3S1Q - chains A and B of the 12 polymer chains in the assembly; structure by X-ray diffraction, 3.30 A resolution.

# Chain A
Molecule: DNA-directed RNA polymerase II subunit RPB1
Organism: Saccharomyces cerevisiae
Notes: EC 2.7.7.6
UniProt: P04050 (RPB1_YEAST); numbering as in UniProt (aligned over 1-1733)
Chain sequence (1733 residues; numbered 1 to 1733; the number before each row is that of its first residue):
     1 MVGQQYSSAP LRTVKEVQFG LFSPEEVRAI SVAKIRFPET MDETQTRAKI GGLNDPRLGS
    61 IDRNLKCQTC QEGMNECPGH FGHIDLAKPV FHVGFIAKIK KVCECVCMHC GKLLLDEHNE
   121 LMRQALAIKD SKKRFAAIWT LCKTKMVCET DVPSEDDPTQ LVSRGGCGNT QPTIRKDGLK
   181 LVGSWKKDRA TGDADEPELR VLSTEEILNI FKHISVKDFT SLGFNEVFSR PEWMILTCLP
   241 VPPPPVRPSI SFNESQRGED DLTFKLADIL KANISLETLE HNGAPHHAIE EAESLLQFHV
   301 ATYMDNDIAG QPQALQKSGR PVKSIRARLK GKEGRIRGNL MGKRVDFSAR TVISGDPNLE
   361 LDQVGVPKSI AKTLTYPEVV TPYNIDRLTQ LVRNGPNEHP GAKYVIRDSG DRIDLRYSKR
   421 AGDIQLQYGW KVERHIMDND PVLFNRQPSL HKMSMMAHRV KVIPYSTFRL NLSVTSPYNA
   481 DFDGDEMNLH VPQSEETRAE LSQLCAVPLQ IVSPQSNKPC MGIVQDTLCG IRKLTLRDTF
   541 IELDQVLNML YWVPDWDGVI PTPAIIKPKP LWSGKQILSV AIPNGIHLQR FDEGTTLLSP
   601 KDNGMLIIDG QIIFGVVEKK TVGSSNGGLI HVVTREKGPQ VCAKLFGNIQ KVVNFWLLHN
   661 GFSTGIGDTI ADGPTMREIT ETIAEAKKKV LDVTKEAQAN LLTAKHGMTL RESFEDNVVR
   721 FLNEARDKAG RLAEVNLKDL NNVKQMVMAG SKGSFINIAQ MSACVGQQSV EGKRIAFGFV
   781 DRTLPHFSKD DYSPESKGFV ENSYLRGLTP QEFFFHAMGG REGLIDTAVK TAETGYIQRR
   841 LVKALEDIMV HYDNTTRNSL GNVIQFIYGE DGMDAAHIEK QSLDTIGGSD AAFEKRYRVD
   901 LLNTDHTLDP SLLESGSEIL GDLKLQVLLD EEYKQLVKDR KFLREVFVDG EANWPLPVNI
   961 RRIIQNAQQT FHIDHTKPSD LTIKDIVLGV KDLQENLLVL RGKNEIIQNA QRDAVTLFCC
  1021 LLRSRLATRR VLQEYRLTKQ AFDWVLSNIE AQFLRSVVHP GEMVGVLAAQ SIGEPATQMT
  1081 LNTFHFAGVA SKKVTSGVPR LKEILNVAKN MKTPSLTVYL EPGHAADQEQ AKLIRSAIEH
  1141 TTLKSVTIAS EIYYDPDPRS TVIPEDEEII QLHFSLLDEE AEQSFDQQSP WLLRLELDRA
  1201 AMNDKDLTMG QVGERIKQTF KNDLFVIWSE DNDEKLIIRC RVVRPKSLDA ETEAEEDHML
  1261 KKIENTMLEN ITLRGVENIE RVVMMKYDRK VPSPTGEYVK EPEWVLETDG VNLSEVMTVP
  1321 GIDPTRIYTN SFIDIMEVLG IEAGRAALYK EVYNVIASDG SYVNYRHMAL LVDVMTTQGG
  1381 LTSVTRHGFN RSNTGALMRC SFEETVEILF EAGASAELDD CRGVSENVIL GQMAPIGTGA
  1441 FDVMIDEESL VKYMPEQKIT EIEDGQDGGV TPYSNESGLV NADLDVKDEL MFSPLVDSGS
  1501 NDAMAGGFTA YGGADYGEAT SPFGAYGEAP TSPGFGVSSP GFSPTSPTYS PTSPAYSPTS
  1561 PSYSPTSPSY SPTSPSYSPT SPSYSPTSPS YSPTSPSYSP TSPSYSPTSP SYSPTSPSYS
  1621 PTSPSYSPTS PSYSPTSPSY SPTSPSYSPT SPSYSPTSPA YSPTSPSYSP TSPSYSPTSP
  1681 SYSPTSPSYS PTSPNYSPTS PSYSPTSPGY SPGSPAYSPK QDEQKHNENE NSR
Unresolved in the structure: 1-2, 155-160, 187-198, 1177-1186, 1244-1253, 1446-1733
Metal / ion sites: Zn2+ site 1: Cys67, Cys70, Cys77, His80; Zn2+ site 2: Cys107, Cys110, Cys148, Cys167; Mg2+ site 1: Asp481, Asp483, Asp485 (together with ATP); Mg2+ site 2: Asp481, Asp483 (together with ATP)
Ligand contacts: ATP (adenosine-5'-triphosphate): Arg446, Pro448, Asn479, Asp481, Asp483, Asp485, Leu1081, Asn1082, Phe1084, His1085
Swiss-Prot annotation at these positions:
  - region: Pro248 to Asp260 (Lid loop), Asn306 to Lys323 (Rudder loop), Pro810 to Glu822 (Bridging helix)
  - binding site (Zn(2+)): Cys67, Cys70, Cys77, His80, Cys107, Cys110, Cys148, Cys167
  - binding site (Mg(2+)): Asp481, Asp483, Asp485
  - modified residue: Thr1471 (Phosphothreonine)
  - cross-link (Glycyl lysine isopeptide (Lys-Gly)): Lys695 (interchain with G-Cter in ubiquitin), Lys1246 (interchain with G-Cter in ubiquitin), Lys1350 (interchain with G-Cter in ubiquitin)
  - natural variant: Ser1653 to Pro1659 (deletion: In strain: A364A)
  - mutagenesis: Lys1246 (K1246R: Impairs ubiquitination during transcription stress)

# Chain B
Molecule: DNA-directed RNA polymerase II subunit RPB2
Organism: Saccharomyces cerevisiae
Notes: EC 2.7.7.6
UniProt: P08518 (RPB2_YEAST); residues 1-1224 here = UniProt positions 1-1224
Chain sequence (1224 residues; row label = number of the first residue in the row):
     1 MSDLANSEKY YDEDPYGFED ESAPITAEDS WAVISAFFRE KGLVSQQLDS FNQFVDYTLQ
    61 DIICEDSTLI LEQLAQHTTE SDNISRKYEI SFGKIYVTKP MVNESDGVTH ALYPQEARLR
   121 NLTYSSGLFV DVKKRTYEAI DVPGRELKYE LIAEESEDDS ESGKVFIGRL PIMLRSKNCY
   181 LSEATESDLY KLKECPFDMG GYFIINGSEK VLIAQERSAG NIVQVFKKAA PSPISHVAEI
   241 RSALEKGSRF ISTLQVKLYG REGSSARTIK ATLPYIKQDI PIVIIFRALG IIPDGEILEH
   301 ICYDVNDWQM LEMLKPCVED GFVIQDRETA LDFIGRRGTA LGIKKEKRIQ YAKDILQKEF
   361 LPHITQLEGF ESRKAFFLGY MINRLLLCAL DRKDQDDRDH FGKKRLDLAG PLLAQLFKTL
   421 FKKLTKDIFR YMQRTVEEAH DFNMKLAINA KTITSGLKYA LATGNWGEQK KAMSSRAGVS
   481 QVLNRYTYSS TLSHLRRTNT PIGRDGKLAK PRQLHNTHWG LVCPAETPEG QACGLVKNLS
   541 LMSCISVGTD PMPIITFLSE WGMEPLEDYV PHQSPDATRV FVNGVWHGVH RNPARLMETL
   601 RTLRRKGDIN PEVSMIRDIR EKELKIFTDA GRVYRPLFIV EDDESLGHKE LKVRKGHIAK
   661 LMATEYQDIE GGFEDVEEYT WSSLLNEGLV EYIDAEEEES ILIAMQPEDL EPAEANEEND
   721 LDVDPAKRIR VSHHATTFTH CEIHPSMILG VAASIIPFPD HNQSPRNTYQ SAMGKQAMGV
   781 FLTNYNVRMD TMANILYYPQ KPLGTTRAME YLKFRELPAG QNAIVAIACY SGYNQEDSMI
   841 MNQSSIDRGL FRSLFFRSYM DQEKKYGMSI TETFEKPQRT NTLRMKHGTY DKLDDDGLIA
   901 PGVRVSGEDV IIGKTTPISP DEEELGQRTA YHSKRDASTP LRSTENGIVD QVLVTTNQDG
   961 LKFVKVRVRT TKIPQIGDKF ASRHGQKGTI GITYRREDMP FTAEGIVPDL IINPHAIPSR
  1021 MTVAHLIECL LSKVAALSGN EGDASPFTDI TVEGISKLLR EHGYQSRGFE VMYNGHTGKK
  1081 LMAQIFFGPT YYQRLRHMVD DKIHARARGP MQVLTRQPVE GRSRDGGLRF GEMERDCMIA
  1141 HGAASFLKER LMEASDAFRV HICGICGLMT VIAKLNHNQF ECKGCDNKID IYQIHIPYAA
  1201 KLLFQELMAM NITPRLYTDR SRDF
Unresolved in the structure: 1-19, 71-88, 142-163, 336-344, 438-445, 503-508, 669-677, 716-721, 920-932
Metal / ion sites: Zn2+: Cys1163, Cys1166, Cys1182, Cys1185
Ligand contacts: ATP (adenosine-5'-triphosphate): Arg766, Asp837, Lys987, Arg1020

# Chain A / chain B interface
Residue-residue contacts (452; chain A residue first):
  Gln4(A) with Phe1158(B); Arg1159(B), hydrogen bond
  Gln5(A) with Arg1159(B), hydrogen bond (backbone-side chain); Leu1175(B)
  Tyr6(A) with Leu1175(B)
  Ser7(A) with Arg1159(B); His1161(B); Leu1175(B); Phe1180(B); Gln1193(B), hydrogen bond (backbone-side chain)
  Ser8(A) with Asn1178(B), hydrogen bond
  Ala9(A) with Ile1191(B); Tyr1192(B); Gln1193(B), hydrogen bond (backbone-side chain)
  Pro10(A) with Ile1191(B); Tyr1192(B), hydrophobic; Gln1193(B)
  Leu11(A) with Gln1193(B); Ile1194(B), hydrophobic; His1195(B)
  Arg12(A) with Tyr1192(B); Gln1193(B), hydrogen bond (backbone-backbone); Ile1194(B); Thr1218(B)
  Thr13(A) with Thr1218(B)
  Lys15(A) with Tyr1217(B), hydrogen bond (backbone-backbone); Thr1218(B), hydrogen bond (side chain-backbone); Asp1219(B); Arg1220(B), hydrogen bond (backbone-side chain)
  Glu16(A) with Arg1215(B); Leu1216(B); Tyr1217(B), hydrogen bond (backbone-backbone); Asp1219(B); Arg1220(B)
  Val17(A) with Arg1215(B)
  Gln18(A) with Thr1213(B); Pro1214(B); Arg1215(B), hydrogen bond (backbone-backbone); Tyr1217(B)
  Phe19(A) with Thr1213(B)
  Gly20(A) with Ile1212(B); Thr1213(B), hydrogen bond (backbone-backbone)
  Leu21(A) with Asn1211(B); Thr1213(B); Arg1215(B), hydrogen bond (backbone-side chain)
  Phe22(A) with Met1208(B); Asn1211(B), hydrogen bond (backbone-backbone); Ile1212(B); Thr1213(B)
  Glu26(A) with Cys1166(B); Leu1168(B); Arg1215(B), salt bridge
  Ala29(A) with Gly1184(B)
  Ile30(A) with Thr1170(B); Gly1184(B)
  Gln68(A) with Ile1172(B)
  Thr69(A) with Lys1174(B)
  Cys70(A) with Ile1172(B), hydrophobic; Ala1173(B)
  Glu72(A) with Leu1175(B); Asn1176(B), hydrogen bond
  Asn75(A) with Arg1116(B), hydrogen bond (backbone-side chain); Phe1158(B)
  Glu76(A) with Arg1159(B), salt bridge; Leu1175(B)
  Pro78(A) with Lys1201(B), hydrogen bond (backbone-side chain); Gln1205(B), hydrogen bond (backbone-side chain)
  Gly79(A) with Gln1205(B)
  His80(A) with Ile1172(B)
  Phe81(A) with Gln1205(B); Met1208(B), hydrophobic; Ala1209(B)
  His92(A) with Met1210(B)
  Phe228(A) with Arg1215(B); Tyr1217(B)
  Trp233(A) with Asn1211(B)
  Leu236(A) with Asn1211(B)
  Cys238(A) with Asn1211(B)
  Pro240(A) with Met1208(B); Ala1209(B); Asn1211(B)
  Pro242(A) with Ala1209(B), hydrophobic
  Pro245(A) with Leu1114(B); Tyr1198(B); Lys1201(B); Leu1202(B)
  Val246(A) with Leu1114(B); Gln1205(B); Glu1206(B)
  Pro248(A) with Leu1114(B)
  Asn253(A) with Lys865(B), hydrogen bond
  Glu254(A) with Arg884(B), salt bridge; Ile918(B)
  Tyr303(A) with Ala1209(B), hydrogen bond (side chain-backbone)
  Met304(A) with Met1210(B), hydrophobic
  Arg320(A) with Gln469(B); Lys471(B), hydrogen bond (backbone-side chain)
  Ile325(A) with Glu1206(B); Met1210(B), hydrophobic
  Arg328(A) with Glu1206(B), salt bridge
  Leu329(A) with Leu1203(B), hydrophobic; Glu1206(B); Met1210(B), hydrophobic
  Arg335(A) with Ala1199(B); Leu1202(B); Glu1206(B), salt bridge
  Ile336(A) with Leu1203(B), hydrophobic
  Arg337(A) with Arg1129(B), hydrogen bond (backbone-side chain); Glu1132(B), salt bridge
  Gly338(A) with Arg1129(B), hydrogen bond (backbone-side chain)
  Asn339(A) with Thr1115(B), hydrogen bond; Gln1117(B), hydrogen bond (backbone-side chain); Ala1199(B)
  Leu340(A) with Ala1199(B); Ala1200(B)
  Met341(A) with Glu1132(B); Arg1135(B)
  Gly342(A) with Arg1129(B), hydrogen bond (backbone-side chain); Phe1130(B)
  Lys343(A) with Gln1117(B); Leu1128(B); Arg1129(B); Phe1130(B), hydrogen bond (backbone-backbone); Leu1151(B); Ser1155(B); Asp1156(B); Pro1197(B)
  Arg344(A) with Gln1117(B); Pro1118(B); Val1119(B); Glu1120(B); Gly1127(B), hydrogen bond (side chain-backbone); Leu1128(B); Arg1129(B); Ser1155(B), hydrogen bond (backbone-side chain)
  Val345(A) with Pro1118(B); Gly1127(B); Leu1128(B), hydrogen bond (backbone-backbone); Phe1130(B), hydrophobic; Arg1150(B); Ser1155(B)
  Asp346(A) with Arg1106(B), salt bridge; Arg1108(B), hydrogen bond (side chain-backbone); Gly1109(B); Met1111(B); Pro1118(B); Arg1150(B); Ser1155(B), hydrogen bond (side chain-backbone)
  Phe347(A) with Arg1106(B), hydrogen bond (backbone-backbone); Ala1107(B); Arg1150(B)
  Ser348(A) with Ala1105(B); Arg1106(B), hydrogen bond (backbone-backbone); Leu1128(B), hydrogen bond (side chain-backbone)
  Ala349(A) with His1104(B); Leu1128(B)
  Arg350(A) with His1104(B), hydrogen bond (backbone-backbone); Leu1128(B)
  Thr351(A) with Val1099(B); Ile1103(B)
  Val352(A) with Gly977(B); Val1099(B), hydrophobic; Lys1102(B)
  Ser354(A) with Thr989(B); Ile990(B)
  Gly355(A) with Tyr833(B)
  Asp356(A) with Tyr833(B), hydrogen bond
  Pro357(A) with Ser831(B); Gly832(B); Tyr833(B)
  Asn358(A) with Tyr833(B), hydrogen bond
  Ile370(A) with Ile1103(B), hydrophobic; Ala1105(B), hydrophobic
  Thr373(A) with Ala1105(B); Ala1107(B)
  Leu374(A) with Arg1106(B)
  Tyr404(A) with Arg1108(B)
  Arg412(A) with Arg1108(B)
  Glu433(A) with Arg1108(B), salt bridge
  Gln447(A) with Arg1129(B); Glu1134(B)
  Ser449(A) with Met1133(B); Glu1134(B), hydrogen bond; Cys1137(B)
  His451(A) with Cys1137(B), hydrogen bond (backbone-side chain)
  Lys452(A) with Ala1140(B), hydrogen bond (side chain-backbone); His1141(B), hydrogen bond (backbone-side chain)
  Met455(A) with Phe1130(B), hydrophobic; Glu1134(B); Cys1137(B), hydrophobic; Met1138(B), hydrophobic; His1141(B)
  Tyr465(A) with Ile976(B), hydrophobic
  Ser466(A) with Gln975(B), hydrogen bond; Ile976(B); Val1099(B); Asp1100(B), hydrogen bond; Ile1103(B)
  Thr467(A) with Ile976(B); Gly977(B); Val1099(B)
  Arg469(A) with Tyr833(B); Gly991(B), hydrogen bond (side chain-backbone)
  Leu472(A) with Gln835(B); Glu836(B)
  Thr475(A) with Glu836(B)
  Asp481(A) with Glu836(B)
  Phe482(A) with Gln835(B); Glu836(B), hydrogen bond (backbone-backbone); Asp837(B); Ser838(B); Thr989(B), hydrogen bond (backbone-side chain)
  Asp483(A) with Asp837(B); Lys979(B); Lys987(B); Thr989(B)
  Gly484(A) with Thr989(B)
  Glu486(A) with Lys1102(B), salt bridge
  Asn488(A) with Leu1128(B)
  His490(A) with Phe1130(B); Arg1150(B), hydrogen bond
  Val491(A) with Arg1150(B), hydrogen bond (backbone-side chain)
  Gln493(A) with Glu1149(B), hydrogen bond (backbone-side chain)
  Ser494(A) with Glu1149(B), hydrogen bond (backbone-side chain)
  Thr497(A) with Phe1146(B); Glu1149(B), hydrogen bond
  Glu500(A) with Ala1143(B); Ala1144(B), hydrogen bond (side chain-backbone); Ser1145(B), hydrogen bond (side chain-backbone); Phe1146(B), hydrogen bond (side chain-backbone)
  Leu501(A) with Phe1146(B), hydrophobic
  Leu504(A) with His1141(B)
  Cys505(A) with Met1138(B), hydrophobic; His1141(B)
  Gln510(A) with His1141(B), hydrogen bond
  Val524(A) with Gln835(B)
  Gln525(A) with Gln835(B); Glu836(B), hydrogen bond (side chain-backbone); Asn1013(B), hydrogen bond; His1015(B)
  Asp526(A) with Cys829(B); Gly832(B); Gln835(B); Asn1013(B), hydrogen bond; His1015(B), salt bridge
  Thr527(A) with Gln835(B)
  Cys529(A) with His1015(B)
  Leu657(A) with Cys829(B), hydrophobic
  Leu658(A) with Tyr830(B); Ser831(B); Asn1074(B), hydrogen bond (backbone-side chain); His1076(B); Leu1081(B)
  His659(A) with Asn1074(B); Thr1077(B); Leu1081(B)
  Asn660(A) with Leu1081(B); Met1082(B), hydrogen bond (backbone-backbone); Ala1083(B), hydrogen bond (backbone-backbone)
  Gly661(A) with Cys829(B); Leu1081(B); Ala1083(B)
  Phe662(A) with Ala828(B); Cys829(B), hydrogen bond (backbone-backbone); Pro1014(B); Ala1083(B)
  Ser663(A) with Ile827(B), hydrogen bond (side chain-backbone); Pro1014(B); Gln1084(B); Ile1085(B); Phe1086(B), hydrogen bond (side chain-backbone)
  Thr664(A) with Ile827(B); Pro1014(B); Ile1017(B); Phe1086(B)
  Gly665(A) with Leu1026(B); Phe1069(B); Phe1086(B)
  Ile666(A) with Val1023(B); Leu1026(B), hydrophobic; Ile1027(B), hydrophobic; Leu1030(B), hydrophobic; Val1052(B), hydrophobic; Arg1067(B); Phe1086(B)
  Gly667(A) with Arg1067(B)
  Asp668(A) with Phe1069(B)
  Ile670(A) with Val1052(B), hydrophobic; Arg1067(B)
  Lys687(A) with Val731(B)
  Asn742(A) with Phe1069(B)
  Val743(A) with Pro1018(B), hydrophobic
  Met746(A) with Pro1014(B); His1015(B); Pro1018(B), hydrophobic
  Ser751(A) with His1015(B)
  Lys752(A) with His1015(B), hydrogen bond (side chain-backbone); Ser1019(B); Arg1020(B)
  Asn757(A) with Pro1018(B); Ser1019(B); Met1021(B)
  Gln760(A) with Met1021(B)
  Met761(A) with Pro1018(B); Met1021(B), hydrophobic; Val1023(B), hydrophobic
  Val770(A) with Gln513(B)
  Glu771(A) with Lys510(B), salt bridge; Gln513(B), hydrogen bond
  Ile775(A) with Asn516(B)
  Ala776(A) with Asn516(B)
  Gly778(A) with His400(B); His515(B); Asn516(B), hydrogen bond (backbone-side chain); Thr517(B)
  Phe779(A) with Asn516(B); Thr517(B); Glu698(B); Glu699(B)
  Val780(A) with Glu699(B), hydrogen bond (backbone-side chain)
  Asp781(A) with Arg620(B), salt bridge
  Arg782(A) with Glu698(B), hydrogen bond (side chain-backbone); Glu699(B), hydrogen bond (side chain-backbone); Ile701(B), hydrogen bond (side chain-backbone)
  Thr783(A) with Asn516(B)
  Leu784(A) with Trp519(B), hydrophobic
  Pro785(A) with Glu698(B); Ile701(B); Leu702(B); Ile703(B), hydrogen bond (backbone-backbone)
  His786(A) with Trp519(B), hydrogen bond; Leu702(B); Ile703(B); Ala704(B), hydrogen bond (side chain-backbone); Met705(B); Glu742(B), salt bridge
  Phe787(A) with Leu702(B)
  Lys789(A) with Arg620(B)
  Glu795(A) with Val731(B)
  Glu801(A) with Ile729(B)
  Asn802(A) with Arg728(B); Ile729(B), hydrogen bond (side chain-backbone)
  Tyr804(A) with His761(B), hydrogen bond (backbone-side chain); Asn762(B); Gln763(B); Met1021(B), hydrophobic; Val1023(B)
  Leu805(A) with His761(B), hydrogen bond (backbone-side chain); Val1023(B), hydrophobic; Val1052(B), hydrophobic
  Arg806(A) with Pro725(B), hydrogen bond (side chain-backbone); Ala726(B); Lys727(B); Arg728(B); Ile729(B); His761(B)
  Gly807(A) with Arg728(B); Asp760(B); His761(B)
  Leu808(A) with Arg728(B), hydrogen bond (backbone-side chain); Asp760(B), hydrogen bond (backbone-backbone); Phe1047(B)
  Thr809(A) with Ile729(B)
  Pro810(A) with Trp519(B), hydrophobic; Met705(B), hydrophobic; Pro745(B), hydrophobic; Phe1047(B)
  Phe813(A) with Pro524(B), hydrophobic; Ile748(B), hydrophobic; Leu749(B), hydrophobic; Pro759(B); Asp760(B); Asn767(B); Phe1047(B), hydrophobic
  Phe814(A) with Leu514(B), hydrophobic; His515(B); Asn516(B); Trp519(B), hydrophobic
  His816(A) with Gln763(B); Ser764(B), hydrogen bond (side chain-backbone)
  Ala817(A) with Leu514(B), hydrophobic; Pro524(B), hydrophobic; Ser764(B)
  Met818(A) with Leu514(B)
  Gly820(A) with Ser764(B)
  Arg821(A) with Arg512(B), hydrogen bond (side chain-backbone); Gln513(B); Leu514(B); Pro524(B), hydrogen bond (side chain-backbone); Thr527(B)
  Leu824(A) with Glu529(B); Cys533(B), hydrophobic; Pro765(B), hydrophobic; Thr768(B)
  Ile825(A) with Arg512(B); Cys533(B)
  Ala828(A) with Gly530(B)
  Arg839(A) with Glu1132(B), salt bridge
  Val842(A) with Asp1136(B)
  Lys843(A) with Glu1132(B), salt bridge; Arg1135(B)
  Glu846(A) with Arg1135(B), salt bridge
  Glu1062(A) with Ala1140(B)
  Met1063(A) with Ile1139(B)
  Val1066(A) with Asp1136(B); Ile1139(B), hydrophobic; Ala1140(B), hydrophobic
  Gln1070(A) with Ala1140(B)
  Phe1084(A) with Gln763(B); Pro765(B), hydrophobic; Arg766(B); Tyr769(B)
  Phe1086(A) with Gln763(B); Met1021(B), hydrophobic
  Lys1144(A) with Glu262(B), salt bridge
  Asn1265(A) with Gly263(B); Ser265(B), hydrogen bond
  Glu1269(A) with Glu262(B); Gly263(B); Ser264(B)
  Val1406(A) with Met1210(B), hydrophobic
  Leu1409(A) with Leu1207(B), hydrophobic
  Phe1410(A) with Met1210(B), hydrophobic; Ile1212(B), hydrophobic
  Gly1413(A) with Ile1212(B)
  Asp1420(A) with Arg1220(B), hydrogen bond (backbone-side chain)
  Cys1421(A) with Arg1220(B)
  Val1424(A) with Ile1139(B), hydrophobic
  Val1428(A) with Arg1135(B); Leu1151(B), hydrophobic
  Ile1429(A) with Pro1197(B); Ala1200(B)
  Leu1430(A) with His1195(B); Ile1196(B); Pro1197(B)
  Gly1431(A) with Lys1148(B); Met1152(B); His1195(B); Pro1197(B)
  Gln1432(A) with Lys1148(B)
  Met1433(A) with Ala1144(B), hydrophobic; Ser1145(B); Lys1148(B)
  Ala1434(A) with Ala1144(B)
  Ile1436(A) with Ile1139(B), hydrophobic; Gly1142(B); Ala1144(B)
  Gly1437(A) with Gly1142(B)
  Thr1438(A) with Gly1142(B), hydrogen bond (backbone-backbone); Ala1144(B); Ser1145(B)
  Gly1439(A) with Ala1144(B)
Interface residues without a listed pair, chain A (223 interface residues in all): Val14, Val27, Met74, Arg326, Ile353, Thr375, Leu443, Asn445, Leu450, Ser454, Pro492, Thr669, Gly753, Phe777, Ser788, Gln811, Glu812, Leu1067, His1085, Lys1261, Lys1262, Leu1397, Ser1401, Leu1418, Ser1425
Interface residues without a listed pair, chain B (205 interface residues in all): Asp397, His518, Cys523, Ala525, Gln531, Gly534, Ser700, Arg730, Ala735, Asn834, Gly988, Ile992, Ala1016, Gly1131, Ala1154, Val1160, Met1169, Cys1182, Lys1183, Phe1204, Ser1221, Arg1222

# In short
The interface between chain A and chain B involves 223 residues on one side and 205 on the other, with 87
hydrogen bonds and 17 salt bridges. Among the polar pairs are Glu26(A)-Arg1215(B), Glu76(A)-Arg1159(B) and
Glu254(A)-Arg884(B). ATP is bound between chain A and chain B.
Here chain A is DNA-directed RNA polymerase II subunit RPB1 and chain B is DNA-directed RNA polymerase II
subunit RPB2, both from Saccharomyces cerevisiae. Entry 3S1Q (RNA Polymerase II Initiation Complex with a 5-nt
3'-deoxy RNA soaked with ATP) was determined by X-ray diffraction (same publication as 3RZD, 3RZO, 3S14, 3S15,
3S16, 3S17 and 5 further entries).
